6N5I - chain A; structure by X-ray diffraction, 1.50 A resolution.

== Chain A ==
Name: Signal recognition particle receptor FtsY
Source organism: Escherichia coli (strain K12)
UniProt: P10121 (FTSY_ECOLI); residue numbers follow UniProt; this construct covers 196-497
Amino-acid sequence (303 residues; each row starts with the number of its first residue):
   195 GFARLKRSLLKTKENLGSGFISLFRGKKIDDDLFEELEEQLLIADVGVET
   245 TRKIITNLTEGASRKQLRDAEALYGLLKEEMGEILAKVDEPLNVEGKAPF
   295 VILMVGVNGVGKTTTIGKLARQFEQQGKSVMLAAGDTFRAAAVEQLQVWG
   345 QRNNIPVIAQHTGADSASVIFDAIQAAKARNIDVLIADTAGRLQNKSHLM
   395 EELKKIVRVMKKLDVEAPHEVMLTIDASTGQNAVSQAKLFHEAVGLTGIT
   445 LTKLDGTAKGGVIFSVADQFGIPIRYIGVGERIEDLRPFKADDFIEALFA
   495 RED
Construct notes: expression tag (195)
Metal / ion sites: K+ near Q345 (its only coordinating residue here)
UniProt features mapped onto this chain:
  - binding site (GTP): G300 to T307, D382 to R386, T446 to D449

== In short ==
Curated annotation (UniProt) lists 17 GTP-binding residues.
Chain A is Signal recognition particle receptor FtsY (Escherichia coli (strain K12)); the structure, FtsY-NG
high-resolution, was determined by X-ray diffraction together with 6NC1, 6NC4, 6N5J, 6N6N and 6N9B from the
same study.
